Entry 9IJM (electron microscopy, 3.32 A resolution); this record covers chains A and B of the 7 polymer chains in the assembly.

== Chain A (and B) ==
Molecule: PomB
Source organism: Vibrio alginolyticus
Notes: chain B of this document is another copy of the same molecule, construct and numbering; everything in this record applies to it too
Reference sequence: O06874 (O06874_VIBAL); residues 1-315 here = UniProt positions 1-315
Sequence (321 residues; each row starts with the number of its first residue):
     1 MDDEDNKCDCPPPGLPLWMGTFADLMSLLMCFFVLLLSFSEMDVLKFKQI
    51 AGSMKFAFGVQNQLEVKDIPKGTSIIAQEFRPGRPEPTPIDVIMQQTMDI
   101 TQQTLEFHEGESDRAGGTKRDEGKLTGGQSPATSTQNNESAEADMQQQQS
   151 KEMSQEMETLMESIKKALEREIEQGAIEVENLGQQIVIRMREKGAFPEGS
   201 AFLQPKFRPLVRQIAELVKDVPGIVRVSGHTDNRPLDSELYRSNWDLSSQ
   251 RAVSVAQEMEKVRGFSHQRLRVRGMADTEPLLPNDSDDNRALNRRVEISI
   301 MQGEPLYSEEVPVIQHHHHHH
Disordered / not traced: 1-13, 60-321 (chain B: 1-13, 61-321)
Differences from the reference sequence: expression tag (316-321)
Ligand contacts: phenamil (A1L2K): Leu15, Trp18, Met19, Phe22
What the authors report for this chain:
  - binding site for phenamil: Leu15, Leu17, Trp18, Met19, Gly20, Phe22, Asp24
  - specificity-determining residues: Leu35 (by similarity / conservation)

== Interface between chain A and chain B ==
Contacting residue pairs (50):
  Gly14(A) with Gly14(B); Leu15(B); Leu17(B)
  Leu15(A) with Gly14(B); Leu15(B), hydrogen bond (backbone-backbone); Pro16(B); Leu17(B); Met19(B), hydrophobic; Gly20(B)
  Pro16(A) with Leu15(B)
  Leu17(A) with Leu15(B), hydrophobic
  Met19(A) with Met19(B); Gly20(B); Ala23(B), hydrophobic
  Gly20(A) with Leu15(B)
  Ala23(A) with Phe22(B), hydrophobic
  Met26(A) with Met26(B), hydrophobic; Ser27(B); Met30(B), hydrophobic
  Ser27(A) with Met26(B)
  Leu29(A) with Met30(B), hydrophobic
  Met30(A) with Leu29(B), hydrophobic; Met30(B); Phe33(B), hydrophobic
  Phe33(A) with Met30(B), hydrophobic; Phe33(B), hydrophobic; Val34(B), hydrophobic; Leu37(B), hydrophobic
  Val34(A) with Phe33(B), hydrophobic
  Leu35(A) with Ile50(B), hydrophobic
  Leu36(A) with Leu37(B), hydrophobic
  Leu37(A) with Phe33(B), hydrophobic; Leu36(B), hydrophobic
  Ser38(A) with Lys46(B)
  Phe39(A) with Met42(B), hydrophobic; Asp43(B); Phe47(B), hydrophobic; Ile50(B), hydrophobic
  Ser40(A) with Ser40(B); Glu41(B), hydrogen bond (side chain-backbone)
  Glu41(A) with Ser40(B); Glu41(B), hydrogen bond (backbone-backbone)
  Met42(A) with Leu36(B), hydrophobic; Phe39(B), hydrophobic; Ser40(B)
  Asp43(A) with Phe39(B), hydrogen bond (backbone-backbone)
  Lys46(A) with Phe39(B)
  Phe47(A) with Leu36(B), hydrophobic; Phe39(B), hydrophobic
  Ile50(A) with Phe39(B), hydrophobic
Also at the interface, not in a pair above, chain A (26 interface residues in all): Phe22
Also at the interface, not in a pair above, chain B (25 interface residues in all): Met54

== Overview ==
26 residues of chain A face 25 of chain B across their interface; the contacts include 4 hydrogen bonds. Among
the polar pairs are Ser40(A)-Glu41(B), Leu15(A)-Leu15(B) and Glu41(A)-Glu41(B). Ligands of chain A: phenamil.
The paper reports a binding site for phenamil at Leu15(A), Leu17(A) and Trp18(A) among others; the specificity
determinant Leu35(A).
Chain A and chain B are both PomB (Vibrio alginolyticus); the structure, Bacterial flagellar sodium-driven
stator PomA5PomB2 with 100 mM NaCl and 0.1 mM phenamil, was determined by electron microscopy, deposited
together with 8ZYV, 8ZYW, 8ZYZ and 8ZZ0.
